Entry 6NE3 (electron microscopy, 3.90 A resolution); this record covers chains D and J of the 11 polymer chains in the assembly.

Chain D:
Molecule: Histone H2B
From: Xenopus laevis
UniProtKB: A0A1L8FQ56 (A0A1L8FQ56_XENLA); residues 24-122 here correspond to UniProt positions 28-126 (UniProt number = residue number + 4)
Amino-acid sequence (99 residues; numbered 24 to 122; the number before each row is that of its first residue):
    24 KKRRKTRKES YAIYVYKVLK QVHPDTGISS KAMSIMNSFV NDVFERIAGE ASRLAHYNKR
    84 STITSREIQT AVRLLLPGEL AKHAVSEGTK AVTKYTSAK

Chain J:
Molecule: 156-nt DNA strand
From: Xenopus laevis
Sequence (156 nucleotides; each row starts with the number of its first residue; numbering starts at 0):
     0 CTGGAGAATC CCGGTGCCGA GGCCGCTCAA TTGGTCGTAG ACAGCTCTAG CACCGCTTAA
    60 ACGCACGTAC GCGCTGTCCC CCGCGTTTTA ACCGCCAAGG GGATTACTCC CTAGTCTCCA
   120 GGCACGTGTC AGATATATAC ATCCTGTGCA TGTATT

Chain D / chain J interface:
Residue-residue contacts (16; chain D residue first):
  Arg-26(D) / DT104(J)  hydrogen bond to the base
  Arg-26(D) / DA105(J)  hydrogen bond to the sugar
  Arg-30(D) / DA28(J)  base contact
  Tyr-39(D) / DC22(J)  phosphate contact
  Tyr-39(D) / DC23(J)  hydrogen bond to the phosphate
  Gly-50(D) / DC22(J)  phosphate contact
  Ile-51(D) / DG21(J)  sugar contact
  Ile-51(D) / DC22(J)  phosphate contact
  Ser-52(D) / DG21(J)  phosphate contact
  Ser-53(D) / DG21(J)  hydrogen bond to the phosphate
  Arg-83(D) / DC41(J)  phosphate contact
  Arg-83(D) / DA42(J)  salt bridge to the phosphate
  Ser-84(D) / DA40(J)  hydrogen bond to the phosphate
  Ser-84(D) / DC41(J)  hydrogen bond to the phosphate
  Thr-85(D) / DA40(J)  hydrogen bond to the phosphate
  Thr-85(D) / DC41(J)  hydrogen bond to the phosphate
Also at the interface, not in a pair above, chain D (13 interface residues in all): Thr-29, Glu-32, Lys-82
Also at the interface, not in a pair above, chain J (11 interface residues in all): DC27, DT30

Summary:
13 residues of chain D face 11 of chain J across their interface, with 8 hydrogen bonds and 1 salt bridge.
Among the polar pairs are Arg-26(D)/DT104(J), Arg-26(D)/DA105(J) and Tyr-39(D)/DC23(J).
Here chain D is Histone H2B and chain J is a 156-nt DNA strand, both from Xenopus laevis. Entry 6NE3 (Cryo-EM
structure of singly-bound SNF2h-nucleosome complex with SNF2h bound at SHL-2) was determined by electron
microscopy.
